9J4U - chains E and C of the 5 polymer chains in the assembly; structure by X-ray diffraction, 2.17 A resolution.

# Chain E
Molecule: LLL epitope specific TCR BETA
Source organism: Homo sapiens
Amino-acid sequence (244 residues; each row starts with the number of its first residue; numbering starts at 0):
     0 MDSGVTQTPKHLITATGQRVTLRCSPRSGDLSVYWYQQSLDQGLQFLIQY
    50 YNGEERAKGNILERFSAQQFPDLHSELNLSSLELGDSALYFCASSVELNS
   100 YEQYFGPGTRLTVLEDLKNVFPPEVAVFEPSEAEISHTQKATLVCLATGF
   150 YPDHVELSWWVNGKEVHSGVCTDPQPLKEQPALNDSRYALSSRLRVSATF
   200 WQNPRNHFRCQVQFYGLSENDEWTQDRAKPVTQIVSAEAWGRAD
Not modelled in the structure: 0-1, 242-243
Cystine bridges: C23-C91, C144-C209

# Chain C
Molecule: Nucleoprotein
Reference sequence: P0DTC9 (NCAP_SARS2); residues 1-9 here correspond to UniProt positions 222-230 (UniProt number = residue number + 221)
Amino-acid sequence (9 residues; numbered 1 to 9; the number before each row is that of its first residue):
     1 LLLDRLNQL

# Chain E / chain C interface
Pairs across the interface (6; chain E residue first):
  E96(E) with N7(C); Q8(C), hydrogen bond (side chain-backbone)
  L97(E) with Q8(C), hydrogen bond (backbone-side chain)
  N98(E) with L6(C)
  Y100(E) with D4(C), hydrogen bond; R5(C)
Also at the interface, not in a pair above, chain E (5 interface residues in all): Y50
The authors on this interface:
  - pairs named by the authors: L97(E)-Q8(C) (hydrogen bond)
  - interface residues, chain E: E96(E)

# In short
Chain E and chain C each contribute 5 residues to their interface, with 3 hydrogen bonds. Polar pairs include
E96(E)-Q8(C), L97(E)-Q8(C) and Y100(E)-D4(C). The authors report a hydrogen bond between L97(E) and Q8(C). The
paper reports the interface residue E96(E).
Chain E is LLL epitope specific TCR BETA (Homo sapiens) and chain C is Nucleoprotein; the structure,
Structural basis for recognition of SARS-CoV-2 conserved nucleocapside epitopes by dominant T cell receptors,
was determined by X-ray diffraction (same publication as 9WBD, 9J4T and 9J4V).
